Entry 3RAF (X-ray diffraction, 3.24 A resolution); this record covers chains A and B of the 8 polymer chains in the assembly.

# Chain A (and B)
Protein: DNA topoisomerase 4 subunit A
Source organism: Streptococcus pneumoniae
Notes: EC 5.99.1.-; chain B of this document is another copy of the same molecule, construct and numbering; everything in this record applies to it too
UniProt: P72525 (PARC_STRPN); numbering as in UniProt (aligned over 1-488)
Chain sequence (496 residues; numbered 1 to 496; the number before each row is that of its first residue):
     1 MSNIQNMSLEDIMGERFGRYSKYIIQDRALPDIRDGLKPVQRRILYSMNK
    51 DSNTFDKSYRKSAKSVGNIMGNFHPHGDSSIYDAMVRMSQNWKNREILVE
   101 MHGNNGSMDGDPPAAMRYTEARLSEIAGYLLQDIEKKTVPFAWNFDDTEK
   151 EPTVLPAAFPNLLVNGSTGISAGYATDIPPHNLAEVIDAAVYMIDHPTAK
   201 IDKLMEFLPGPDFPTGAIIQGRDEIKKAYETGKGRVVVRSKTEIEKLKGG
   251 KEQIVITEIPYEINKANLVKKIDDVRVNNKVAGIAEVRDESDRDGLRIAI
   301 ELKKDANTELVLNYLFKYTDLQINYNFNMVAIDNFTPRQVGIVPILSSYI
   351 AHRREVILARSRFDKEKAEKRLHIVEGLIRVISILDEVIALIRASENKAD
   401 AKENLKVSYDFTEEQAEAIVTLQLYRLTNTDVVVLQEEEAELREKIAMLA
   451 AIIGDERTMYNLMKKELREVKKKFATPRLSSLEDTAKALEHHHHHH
Not modelled in the structure: 1-2, 485-496
Sequence notes: expression tag (489-496)
UniProt features mapped onto this chain:
  - active site: Y118 (O-(5'-phospho-DNA)-tyrosine intermediate)
  - site: K38 (Interaction with DNA), H74 (Interaction with DNA), H76 (Interaction with DNA), R87 (Interaction with DNA), K93 (Interaction with DNA), R117 (Transition state stabilizer)
Metal / ion sites: Mg2+: F316, T319, Q322

# Chain A / chain B interface
Residue-residue contacts - 48 pairs, chain A then chain B:
  A63(A) - G67(B)
  A63(A) - M70(B)  hydrophobic
  K64(A) - G67(B)
  K64(A) - N68(B)
  K64(A) - N72(B)  hydrogen bond
  G67(A) - A63(B)
  G67(A) - K64(B)
  N68(A) - K64(B)
  N68(A) - N68(B)  hydrogen bond
  M70(A) - A63(B)  hydrophobic
  N72(A) - K64(B)  hydrogen bond
  G77(A) - R117(B)
  D78(A) - R117(B)  salt bridge
  M116(A) - M116(B)  hydrophobic
  R117(A) - G77(B)
  R117(A) - D78(B)  salt bridge
  R117(A) - S79(B)
  L385(A) - R393(B)
  D386(A) - R393(B)  salt bridge
  I392(A) - L424(B)  hydrophobic
  I392(A) - T428(B)
  R393(A) - L385(B)
  R393(A) - D386(B)  salt bridge
  S395(A) - T428(B)
  N397(A) - T428(B)
  K398(A) - Y425(B)
  I419(A) - L424(B)
  V420(A) - L424(B)
  V420(A) - Y425(B)  hydrogen bond (backbone-backbone)
  T421(A) - Q423(B)
  L422(A) - L422(B)
  L422(A) - Q423(B)
  L422(A) - L424(B)  hydrogen bond (backbone-backbone)
  Q423(A) - T421(B)
  Q423(A) - L422(B)
  L424(A) - I392(B)
  L424(A) - I419(B)
  L424(A) - V420(B)
  L424(A) - L422(B)  hydrogen bond (backbone-backbone)
  L424(A) - L424(B)  hydrophobic
  Y425(A) - K398(B)
  Y425(A) - V420(B)  hydrogen bond (backbone-backbone)
  L427(A) - R393(B)
  T428(A) - I392(B)
  T428(A) - S395(B)
  T428(A) - E396(B)
  T428(A) - N397(B)
  T430(A) - R393(B)
Also at the interface, not in a pair above, chain A (32 interface residues in all): K61, G71, S79, I389, E396
Also at the interface, not in a pair above, chain B (32 interface residues in all): K61, G71, I389, A401, L427

# In short
Chain A and chain B each contribute 32 residues to their interface; the contacts include 7 hydrogen bonds and
4 salt bridges. Polar contacts include D78(A)-R117(B), D386(A)-R393(B) and K64(A)-N72(B). F316(A), T319(A) and
Q322(A) form the Mg2+ site. From UniProt: active-site residue Y118(A) on chain A.
Chain A and chain B are both DNA topoisomerase 4 subunit A (Streptococcus pneumoniae); the structure,
Quinazolinedione-DNA cleavage complex of type IV topoisomerase from S. pneumoniae, was determined by X-ray
diffraction.
